Entry 1NQL (X-ray diffraction, 2.80 A resolution); this record covers chains A and B.

# Chain A
Molecule: epidermal growth factor receptor
Organism: Homo sapiens
Notes: fragment: Extracellular Domain
Amino-acid sequence (624 residues; each row starts with the number of its first residue):
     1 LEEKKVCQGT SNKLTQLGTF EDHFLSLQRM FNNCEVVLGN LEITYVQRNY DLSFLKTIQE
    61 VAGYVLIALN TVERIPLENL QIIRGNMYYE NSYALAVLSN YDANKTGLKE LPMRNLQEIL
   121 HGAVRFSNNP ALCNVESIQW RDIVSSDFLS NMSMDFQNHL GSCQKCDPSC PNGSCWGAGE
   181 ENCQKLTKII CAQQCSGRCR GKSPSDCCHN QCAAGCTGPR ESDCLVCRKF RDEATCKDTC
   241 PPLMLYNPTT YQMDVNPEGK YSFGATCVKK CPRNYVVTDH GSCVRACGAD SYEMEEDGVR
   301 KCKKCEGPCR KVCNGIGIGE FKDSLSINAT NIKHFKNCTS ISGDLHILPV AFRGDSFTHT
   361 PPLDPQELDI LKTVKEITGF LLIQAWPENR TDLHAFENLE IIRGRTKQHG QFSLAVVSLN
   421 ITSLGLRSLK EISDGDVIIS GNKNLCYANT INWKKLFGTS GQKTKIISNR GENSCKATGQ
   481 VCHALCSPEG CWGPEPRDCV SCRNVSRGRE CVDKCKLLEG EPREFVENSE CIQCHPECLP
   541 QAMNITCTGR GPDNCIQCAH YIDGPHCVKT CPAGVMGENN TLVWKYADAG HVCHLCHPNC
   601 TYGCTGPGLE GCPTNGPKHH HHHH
Unresolved in the structure: 1-2, 615-624
Disulfide bonds: Cys7-Cys34, Cys133-Cys163, Cys166-Cys175, Cys170-Cys183, Cys191-Cys199, Cys195-Cys207, Cys208-Cys216, Cys212-Cys224, Cys227-Cys236, Cys240-Cys267, Cys271-Cys283, Cys287-Cys302, Cys305-Cys309, Cys313-Cys338, Cys446-Cys475, Cys482-Cys491, Cys486-Cys499, Cys502-Cys511, Cys515-Cys531, Cys534-Cys547, Cys538-Cys555, Cys558-Cys567, Cys571-Cys593, Cys596-Cys604, Cys600-Cys612
Glycans and other covalent adducts: glycan linked to Asn328; N-acetylglucosamine (NAG) linked to Asn337, Asn420, Asn504, Asn544, Asn579
Small-molecule neighbours: N-acetylglucosamine (NAG; 2-acetamido-2-deoxy-beta-D-glucopyranose): Gln28, Asn32, Asn33

# Chain B
Molecule: epidermal growth factor
Organism: Homo sapiens
UniProtKB: P01133 (EGF_HUMAN); residues 1-53 here correspond to UniProt positions 971-1023 (UniProt number = residue number + 970)
Amino-acid sequence (53 residues; numbered 1 to 53; the number before each row is that of its first residue):
     1 NSDSECPLSH DGYCLHDGVC MYIEALDKYA CNCVVGYIGE RCQYRDLKWW ELR
Unresolved in the structure: 1-2, 51-53
Disulfide bonds: Cys6-Cys20, Cys14-Cys31, Cys33-Cys42

# How chain A and chain B interact
Pairs across the interface - 28 pairs, chain A then chain B:
  Ser11(A) with Glu40(B)
  Asn12(A) with Gly39(B); Glu40(B)
  Lys13(A) with Glu40(B)
  Leu14(A) with Ile23(B), hydrophobic; Leu26(B), hydrophobic; Lys28(B); Ala30(B)
  Thr15(A) with Ala30(B); Cys31(B), hydrogen bond (side chain-backbone); Cys33(B); Gly39(B); Glu40(B), hydrogen bond (side chain-backbone)
  Gln16(A) with Met21(B); Cys31(B), hydrogen bond (backbone-backbone); Asn32(B); Cys33(B), hydrogen bond (backbone-backbone)
  Leu17(A) with Cys33(B), hydrophobic; Tyr37(B); Ile38(B), hydrophobic
  Gly18(A) with Asn32(B); Cys33(B), hydrogen bond (backbone-backbone)
  Asp22(A) with Val35(B)
  Arg29(A) with Trp49(B)
  Tyr45(A) with Met21(B); Ile23(B)
  Leu69(A) with Ile23(B), hydrophobic
  Glu90(A) with Lys28(B), salt bridge
Interface residues without a listed pair, chain A (18 interface residues in all): Leu98, Ser99, Tyr101, Lys333, His334
Interface residues without a listed pair, chain B (18 interface residues in all): Glu5, Ser9, Tyr13, Ala25

# Summary
The chain A/chain B interface involves 18 residues from each chain; the contacts include 5 hydrogen bonds and
1 salt bridge. Among the polar pairs are Glu90(A)-Lys28(B), Thr15(A)-Cys31(B) and Thr15(A)-Glu40(B). Bound to
chain A: N-acetylglucosamine.
Chain A is epidermal growth factor receptor and chain B is epidermal growth factor, both from Homo sapiens;
the structure, Structure of the extracellular domain of human epidermal growth factor (EGF) receptor in an
inactive (low ..., was determined by X-ray diffraction.
